Entry 6U0S (X-ray diffraction, 2.52 A resolution); this record covers chains B and C of the 6 polymer chains in the assembly.

# Chain B (and C)
Protein: 2,4-dichlorophenol 6-monooxygenase
Source organism: Streptomyces sp. SCSIO 03032
Notes: chain C of this document is another copy of the same molecule, construct and numbering; everything in this record applies to it too
UniProt: W0C4C9 (W0C4C9_9ACTN); numbering as in UniProt (aligned over 1-598)
Chain sequence (601 residues; numbered -2 to 598; the number before each row is that of its first residue; numbers below 1 keep their minus sign (Gly-2 is residue -2)):
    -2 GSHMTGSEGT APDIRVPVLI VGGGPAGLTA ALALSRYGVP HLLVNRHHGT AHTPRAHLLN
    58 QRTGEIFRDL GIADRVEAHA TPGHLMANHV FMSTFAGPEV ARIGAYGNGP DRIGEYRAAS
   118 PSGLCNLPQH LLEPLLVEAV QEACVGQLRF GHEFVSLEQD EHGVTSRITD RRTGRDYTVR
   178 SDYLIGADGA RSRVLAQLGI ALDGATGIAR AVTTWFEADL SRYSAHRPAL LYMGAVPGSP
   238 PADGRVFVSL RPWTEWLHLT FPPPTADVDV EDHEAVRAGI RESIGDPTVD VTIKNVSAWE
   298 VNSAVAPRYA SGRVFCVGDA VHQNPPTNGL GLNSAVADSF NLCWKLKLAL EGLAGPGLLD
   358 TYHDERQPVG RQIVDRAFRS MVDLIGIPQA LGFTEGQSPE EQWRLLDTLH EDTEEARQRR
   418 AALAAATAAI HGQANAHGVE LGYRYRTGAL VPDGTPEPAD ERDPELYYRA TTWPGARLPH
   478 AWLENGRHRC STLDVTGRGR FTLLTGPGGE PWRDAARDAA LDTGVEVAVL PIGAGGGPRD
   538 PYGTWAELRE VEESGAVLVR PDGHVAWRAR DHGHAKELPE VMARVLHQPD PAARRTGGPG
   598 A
Disordered / not traced: -2 to 7, 587-598 (chain C: -2 to 6, 587-598)
Sequence notes: expression tag (-2 to 0)
Ligand contacts:
  - FAD (flavin-adenine dinucleotide): Val18, Gly19, Gly20, Gly21, Pro22, Ala23, Gly24, Val41, Asn42, Arg43, His44, Arg52, Ala53, His54, Leu55, Gln126, Glu130, His149, Glu150, Phe151, Ala184, Asp185, Gly186, Ala187, Thr210, Leu254, Trp296, Val314, Gly315, Asp316, Pro323, Gly326, Leu327, Gly328, Leu329, Asn330, Ala332
  - PKS (2-[(2E,5E,7E,9R,10R,11E)-10-hydroxy-3,7,9,11-tetramethyltrideca-2,5,7,11-tetraen-1-yl]-6-methoxy-3-methylpyridin-4-ol): His54, Leu55, Tyr103, Ala206, Leu227, Leu228, Met230, Pro238, Ala239, Gly241, Val243, Val245, Leu256, Phe258, Pro322, Pro323, Thr324, Asn325, Gly326, Met378, Leu381, Ile382

# Interface between chain B and chain C
Contacting residue pairs (28; chain B residue first):
  Gln138(B) - Asn482(C)  hydrogen bond (backbone-side chain)
  Gln138(B) - Gly483(C)
  Gln138(B) - Arg484(C)
  Glu139(B) - His485(C)
  Cys141(B) - Asn482(C)
  Cys141(B) - Arg497(C)
  Cys141(B) - Leu527(C)  hydrophobic
  Cys141(B) - Pro535(C)  hydrophobic
  Gln144(B) - Gly532(C)  hydrogen bond (side chain-backbone)
  Gln144(B) - Gly533(C)  hydrogen bond (side chain-backbone)
  Gln144(B) - Gly534(C)
  Arg146(B) - Gly532(C)
  Asn482(B) - Gln138(C)  hydrogen bond (side chain-backbone)
  Asn482(B) - Cys141(C)
  Gly483(B) - Gln138(C)
  Arg484(B) - Gln138(C)  hydrogen bond (backbone-side chain)
  His485(B) - Gln138(C)
  His485(B) - Glu139(C)
  Arg497(B) - Cys141(C)
  Arg497(B) - Val142(C)
  Asp511(B) - Arg12(C)  salt bridge
  Arg514(B) - Arg12(C)
  Leu527(B) - Cys141(C)  hydrophobic
  Gly532(B) - Gln144(C)  hydrogen bond (backbone-side chain)
  Gly532(B) - Arg146(C)  hydrogen bond (backbone-side chain)
  Gly533(B) - Gln144(C)
  Gly534(B) - Gln144(C)
  Pro535(B) - Cys141(C)  hydrophobic
Interface residues without a listed pair, chain B (20 interface residues in all): Gly35, Val142, Val492
Interface residues without a listed pair, chain C (19 interface residues in all): Val492, Glu523

# Summary
20 residues of chain B and 19 residues of chain C are in contact; the contacts include 7 hydrogen bonds and 1
salt bridge. Among the polar pairs are Asp511(B)-Arg12(C), Gln138(B)-Asn482(C) and Gln144(B)-Gly532(C). Bound
to chain B: flavin-adenine dinucleotide and compound PKS.
Both chains are 2,4-dichlorophenol 6-monooxygenase (Streptomyces sp. SCSIO 03032). Entry 6U0S (Crystal
structure of the flavin-dependent monooxygenase PieE in complex with FAD and substrate) was determined by
X-ray diffraction together with 6U0P from the same study.
